PDB entry 9EIF | X-ray diffraction, 1.65 A resolution | chain A

# Chain A
Name: A broad-substrate spectrum lactate racemase A
Organism: Isosphaera pallida
UniProt: E8QWZ4 (E8QWZ4_ISOPI); residues 3-427 here correspond to UniProt positions 2-426 (UniProt number = residue number - 1)
Sequence (425 residues; each row starts with the number of its first residue):
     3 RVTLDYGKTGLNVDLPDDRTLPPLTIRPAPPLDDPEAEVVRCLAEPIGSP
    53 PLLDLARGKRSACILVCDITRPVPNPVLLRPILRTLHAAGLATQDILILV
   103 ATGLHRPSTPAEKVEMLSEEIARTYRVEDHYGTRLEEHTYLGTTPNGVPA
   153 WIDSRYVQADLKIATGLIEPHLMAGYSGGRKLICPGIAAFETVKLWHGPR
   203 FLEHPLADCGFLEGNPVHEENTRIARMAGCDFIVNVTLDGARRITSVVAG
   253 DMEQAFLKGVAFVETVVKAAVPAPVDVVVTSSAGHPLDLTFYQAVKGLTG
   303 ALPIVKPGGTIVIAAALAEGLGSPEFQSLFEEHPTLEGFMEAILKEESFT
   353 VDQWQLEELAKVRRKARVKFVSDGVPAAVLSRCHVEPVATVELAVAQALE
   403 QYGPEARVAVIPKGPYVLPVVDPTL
Covalently attached groups: Dithiodinicotinic acid mononucleotide (4EY) linked to Lys-183
Bound ions: Ni2+: His-199 (together with Dithiodinicotinic acid mononucleotide)
Residues lining bound ligands:
  - Dithiodinicotinic acid mononucleotide (4EY; 3-methanethioyl-1-(5-O-phosphono-beta-D-ribofuranosyl)-5-(sulfanylcarbonyl)pyridin-1-ium): Cys-69, Asp-70, Thr-72, Arg-73, Ala-103, Thr-104, Gly-105, Leu-106, His-107, His-173, Ser-179, Gly-180, Leu-184, Pro-187, Gly-188, Val-195, Trp-198, His-199, Tyr-294, Trp-356
  - deaminohydroxyvaline (VAD): Arg-73, His-107, His-173, Met-175, Tyr-294, Gln-295, Lys-298, Trp-356, Gln-357
From the paper describing this entry:
  - binding site for deaminohydroxyvaline: Met-175, Tyr-294, Trp-356, Gln-357
  - conformationally variable residues: Gln-357
  - catalytic residues: His-173 (proposed by the authors, not directly observed)
  - mutagenesis - Y294A: abolished binding to Dithiodinicotinic acid mononucleotide
  - specificity-determining residues: Leu-174, Met-175 (proposed by the authors, not directly observed)

# Summary
Chain A binds deaminohydroxyvaline. Dithiodinicotinic acid mononucleotide is covalently linked to Lys-183.
From the paper: the catalytic residue His-173; Y294A abolishes binding to Dithiodinicotinic acid
mononucleotide.
Chain A is A broad-substrate spectrum lactate racemase A (Isosphaera pallida); the structure, A
broad-substrate spectrum lactate racemase A from Isosphaera pallida in complex with D-2-Hydroxyisovalerate,
was determined by X-ray diffraction, deposited together with 9EID.
